PDB entry 3NN4 | X-ray diffraction, 2.70 A resolution | chains B and D of the 5 polymer chains in the assembly

Chain B (and D):
Name: Chlorite dismutase
Source organism: Candidatus Nitrospira defluvii
Notes: EC 1.13.11.49; chain D of this document is another copy of the same molecule, construct and numbering; everything in this record applies to it too
UniProt: B3U4H7 (B3U4H7_9BACT); residues 1-238 here correspond to UniProt positions 27-264 (UniProt number = residue number + 26)
Amino-acid sequence (241 residues; numbered -2 to 238; the number before each row is that of its first residue; numbers below 1 keep their minus sign (Gly-2 is residue -2)):
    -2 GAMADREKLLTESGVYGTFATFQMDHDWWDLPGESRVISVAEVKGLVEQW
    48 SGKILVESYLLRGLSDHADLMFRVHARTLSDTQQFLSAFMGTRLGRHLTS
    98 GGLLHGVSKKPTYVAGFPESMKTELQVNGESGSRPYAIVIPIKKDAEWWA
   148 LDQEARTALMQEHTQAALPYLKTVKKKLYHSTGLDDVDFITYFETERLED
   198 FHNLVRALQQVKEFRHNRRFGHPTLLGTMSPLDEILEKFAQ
Disordered / not traced: -2 to 0
Sequence notes: cloning artifact (-2 to 0); engineered mutation Lys173 (Arg199 in B3U4H7)
Ion coordination: heme Fe near His160 (its only coordinating residue here)
Residues lining bound ligands: heme (HEM): Pro108, Thr109, Tyr110, Val111, Phe114, Leu122, Ile137, Ile139, Lys141, Trp145, Met157, His160, Thr161, Ala164, Leu165, Leu168, Val171, Lys173, Leu175, His177, Phe186, Thr188, Phe190, Leu201, Leu205, Glu210, Phe217

How chain B and chain D interact:
Pairs across the interface - 60 pairs, chain B then chain D:
  Tyr13(B) - Leu195(D)
  Tyr13(B) - Glu196(D)  hydrogen bond (side chain-backbone)
  Asp22(B) - His23(D)  salt bridge
  Thr75(B) - Tyr133(D)  hydrogen bond
  Leu76(B) - Leu61(D)
  Leu76(B) - Tyr133(D)
  Leu76(B) - Leu195(D)  hydrophobic
  Leu76(B) - Leu223(D)  hydrophobic
  Ser77(B) - Tyr133(D)  hydrogen bond (backbone-side chain)
  Gln80(B) - Leu57(D)  hydrogen bond (side chain-backbone)
  Gln80(B) - Arg59(D)  hydrogen bond (side chain-backbone)
  Gln80(B) - Leu61(D)
  Gln80(B) - Thr225(D)  hydrogen bond
  Gln81(B) - Lys235(D)  hydrogen bond
  Leu83(B) - Gly60(D)
  Ser84(B) - Arg59(D)  hydrogen bond
  Ser84(B) - Lys235(D)
  Met87(B) - Arg59(D)  hydrogen bond (backbone-side chain)
  Met87(B) - Gly60(D)
  Gly88(B) - Arg59(D)
  Arg93(B) - His23(D)
  Arg93(B) - Trp26(D)
  Leu95(B) - His23(D)  hydrogen bond (backbone-side chain)
  Thr96(B) - His23(D)
  Ser97(B) - Gln20(D)
  Ser97(B) - His64(D)  hydrogen bond (backbone-side chain)
  Gly98(B) - Asp63(D)
  Gly98(B) - His64(D)
  Leu100(B) - Gly60(D)
  Leu100(B) - Leu61(D)
  Leu100(B) - Ser62(D)
  Leu100(B) - Asp63(D)
  His102(B) - Gly60(D)
  His102(B) - Leu61(D)  hydrogen bond (side chain-backbone)
  His102(B) - Leu223(D)
  Val104(B) - Glu196(D)
  Lys106(B) - Glu196(D)  salt bridge
  Lys106(B) - His199(D)
  Lys106(B) - Asn200(D)  hydrogen bond
  Tyr110(B) - Arg203(D)
  Ala143(B) - Arg212(D)
  Trp146(B) - Arg203(D)
  Trp146(B) - Gln206(D)
  Trp146(B) - Gln207(D)
  Ala147(B) - Arg212(D)
  Arg153(B) - Gln207(D)  hydrogen bond
  His177(B) - His199(D)
  Thr179(B) - His199(D)  hydrogen bond (backbone-side chain)
  Thr179(B) - Val202(D)
  Thr179(B) - Gln206(D)
  Gly180(B) - Ile135(D)
  Gly180(B) - Phe198(D)
  Leu181(B) - Leu195(D)  hydrophobic
  Leu181(B) - Leu223(D)
  Asp182(B) - Thr221(D)  hydrogen bond (backbone-side chain)
  Asp183(B) - Gly218(D)
  Asp183(B) - His219(D)  salt bridge
  Asp183(B) - Pro220(D)
  Asp183(B) - Thr221(D)  hydrogen bond
  Asp185(B) - Gln206(D)  hydrogen bond
Also at the interface, not in a pair above, chain B (37 interface residues in all): Gly11, His94, Gly99, Ser178, Arg215
Also at the interface, not in a pair above, chain D (33 interface residues in all): Leu58, Phe211, Arg215, Phe217

Summary:
37 residues of chain B face 33 of chain D across their interface, with 18 hydrogen bonds and 3 salt bridges.
Polar pairs include Asp22(B)-His23(D), Lys106(B)-Glu196(D) and Asp183(B)-His219(D). Ligands of chain B: heme.
Both chains are Chlorite dismutase (Candidatus Nitrospira defluvii). Entry 3NN4 (Structure of chlorite
dismutase from Candidatus Nitrospira defluvii R173K mutant) was determined by X-ray diffraction, deposited
together with 3NN1, 3NN2 and 3NN3.
